8X32 - chains I and D of the 14 polymer chains in the assembly; structure by electron microscopy, 4.40 A resolution (low resolution: residue-level contacts below are approximate; hydrogen-bond / salt-bridge calls are withheld).

# Chain I
Molecule: 146-nt DNA strand
Organism: Saccharomyces cerevisiae
Sequence (146 nucleotides; row label = number of the first residue in the row):
     1 ATCAATATCCACCTGCAGATTCTACCAAAAGTGTATTTGGAAACTGCTCC
    51 ATCAAAAGGCATGTTCAGCGGAATTCCGCTGAACATGCCTTTTGATGGAG
   101 CAGTTTCCAAATACACTTTTGGTAGAATCTGCAGGTGGATATTGAT

# Chain D
Molecule: Histone H2B
Organism: Saccharomyces cerevisiae
UniProt: A0A6A5PZQ7 (A0A6A5PZQ7_YEASX); residues 0-130 here correspond to UniProt positions 1-131 (UniProt number = residue number + 1)
Sequence (131 residues; row label = number of the first residue in the row; numbering starts at 0):
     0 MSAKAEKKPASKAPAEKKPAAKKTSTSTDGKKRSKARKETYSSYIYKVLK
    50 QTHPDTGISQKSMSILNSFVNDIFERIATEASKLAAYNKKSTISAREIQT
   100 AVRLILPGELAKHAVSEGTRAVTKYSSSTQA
Unresolved in the structure: 0-35, 129-130

# Interface between chain I and chain D
Contacting residue pairs (11):
  DA19(I) with Ile-57(D); Gln-59(D)
  DT20(I) with Tyr-45(D); Ile-57(D)
  DG39(I) with Ser-90(D); Thr-91(D)
  DG40(I) with Lys-89(D); Ser-90(D); Thr-91(D); Arg-95(D)
  DA41(I) with Arg-95(D)

# In short
5 residues of chain I face 7 of chain D across their interface.
Here chain I is a 146-nt DNA strand and chain D is Histone H2B, both from Saccharomyces cerevisiae. Entry 8X32
(The piccolo NuA4 bound to the H2A.Z nucleosome-H4KQ Complex with Ac-CoA at resetting state) was determined by
electron microscopy (same publication as 8X2X, 8X2Y, 8X2Z, 8X30 and 8X31).
